PDB entry 6RO4 | electron microscopy, 3.50 A resolution | chains E and D of the 9 polymer chains in the assembly

Chain E:
Name: General transcription factor IIH subunit 3
From: Homo sapiens
UniProt: Q13889 (TF2H3_HUMAN); residues 1-308 here = UniProt positions 1-308
Amino-acid sequence (308 residues; row label = number of the first residue in the row):
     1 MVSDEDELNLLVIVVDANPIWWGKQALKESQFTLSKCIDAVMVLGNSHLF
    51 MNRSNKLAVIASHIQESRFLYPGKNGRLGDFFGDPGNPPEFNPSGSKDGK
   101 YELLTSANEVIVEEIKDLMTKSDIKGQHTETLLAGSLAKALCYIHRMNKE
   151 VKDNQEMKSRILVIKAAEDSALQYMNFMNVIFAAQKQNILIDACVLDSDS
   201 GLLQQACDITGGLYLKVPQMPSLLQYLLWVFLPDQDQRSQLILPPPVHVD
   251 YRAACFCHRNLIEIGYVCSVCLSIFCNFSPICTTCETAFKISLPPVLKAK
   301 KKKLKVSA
Disordered / not traced: 1-7, 74-102, 121-127, 152-156, 286-308
Bound ions: Zn2+ site 1: Cys255, Cys257, His258, Cys276; Zn2+ site 2: Cys268, Cys271, Cys282, Cys285
Swiss-Prot annotation at these positions:
  - zinc finger: Cys268 to Cys285 (C4-type)
What the authors report for this chain:
  - Zn2+ coordination: Cys257, His258

Chain D:
Name: General transcription factor IIH subunit 2
From: Homo sapiens
UniProt: Q13888 (TF2H2_HUMAN); residue numbers follow UniProt; this construct covers 1-395
Amino-acid sequence (395 residues; each row starts with the number of its first residue):
     1 MDEEPERTKRWEGGYERTWEILKEDESGSLKATIEDILFKAKRKRVFEHH
    51 GQVRLGMMRHLYVVVDGSRTMEDQDLKPNRLTCTLKLLEYFVEEYFDQNP
   101 ISQIGIIVTKSKRAEKLTELSGNPRKHITSLKKAVDMTCHGEPSLYNSLS
   151 IAMQTLKHMPGHTSREVLIIFSSLTTCDPSNIYDLIKTLKAAKIRVSVIG
   201 LSAEVRVCTVLARETGGTYHVILDESHYKELLTHHVSPPPASSSSECSLI
   251 RMGFPQHTIASLSDQDAKPSFSMAHLDGNTEPGLTLGGYFCPQCRAKYCE
   301 LPVECKICGLTLVSAPHLARSYHHLFPLDAFQEIPLEEYNGERFCYGCQG
   351 ELKDQHVYVCAVCQNVFCVDCDVFVHDSLHCCPGCIHKIPAPSGV
Disordered / not traced: 1-54, 241-277, 335-342, 351-358, 388-395
Bound ions: Zn2+ site 1: Cys291, Cys294, Cys305, Cys308; Zn2+ site 2: Cys345, Cys348, Cys368, Cys371; Zn2+ site 3: Cys360, Cys363, Cys382, Cys385
Swiss-Prot annotation at these positions:
  - zinc finger: Cys291 to Cys308 (C4-type)
  - modified residue: Tyr95 (Phosphotyrosine)
  - mutagenesis: Cys291 (C291A: Reconstituted TFIIH complex lacks p62 and has no transcriptional activity), Cys308 (C308A: Reconstituted TFIIH complex lacks p62 and has no transcriptional activity), Cys345 (C345A: No effect on the transcriptional activity of the reconstituted TFIIH complex), Cys360 (C360A: No effect on the transcriptional activity of the reconstituted TFIIH complex), Cys363 (C363A: No effect on the transcriptional activity of the reconstituted TFIIH complex), His376 (H376A: No effect on the transcriptional activity of the reconstituted TFIIH complex), His380 (H380A: No effect on the transcriptional activity of the reconstituted TFIIH complex), Cys382 (C382A: No effect on the transcriptional activity of the reconstituted TFIIH complex)

Interface between chain E and chain D:
Pairs across the interface - 77 pairs, chain E then chain D:
  Gln65(E) - His387(D)
  Ser67(E) - His387(D)
  Phe69(E) - Gln349(D)
  Leu132(E) - His387(D)
  Gly135(E) - His387(D)
  Lys139(E) - Tyr346(D)
  Lys139(E) - Gly347(D)
  Leu141(E) - Phe374(D)
  Cys142(E) - Gly347(D)
  Cys142(E) - Phe374(D)  hydrophobic
  Tyr143(E) - Cys348(D)
  His145(E) - Phe374(D)
  Arg146(E) - Cys348(D)  hydrogen bond (side chain-backbone)
  Arg146(E) - Gln349(D)
  Arg146(E) - Gly350(D)
  Lys149(E) - Asp370(D)
  Tyr174(E) - Ala315(D)
  Met175(E) - Tyr322(D)  hydrophobic
  Met175(E) - Phe326(D)  hydrophobic
  Asn176(E) - Cys381(D)  hydrogen bond
  Asn176(E) - Ile386(D)
  Met178(E) - Pro316(D)  hydrophobic
  Asn179(E) - Leu379(D)
  Asn179(E) - Cys381(D)  hydrogen bond
  Val180(E) - Leu379(D)  hydrophobic
  Phe182(E) - Pro316(D)
  Phe182(E) - Ala319(D)  hydrophobic
  Phe182(E) - Arg320(D)
  Ala183(E) - Ser378(D)
  Ala183(E) - Leu379(D)  hydrophobic
  Lys186(E) - Asp377(D)
  Lys186(E) - Ser378(D)  hydrogen bond
  Gln187(E) - Phe374(D)
  Gln205(E) - Pro316(D)
  Ile209(E) - Pro316(D)  hydrophobic
  His248(E) - Leu286(D)
  His248(E) - Gly287(D)
  Val249(E) - Gly287(D)
  Asp250(E) - Leu286(D)
  Tyr251(E) - Leu286(D)
  Tyr251(E) - Tyr289(D)
  Tyr251(E) - Pro316(D)  hydrophobic
  Arg252(E) - Leu286(D)
  Arg252(E) - Ala315(D)
  Ala253(E) - Leu284(D)  hydrophobic
  Ala253(E) - Ala315(D)  hydrophobic
  Phe256(E) - Tyr322(D)  hydrophobic
  Ile262(E) - Leu284(D)
  Glu263(E) - Gly283(D)
  Glu263(E) - Leu284(D)  hydrogen bond (backbone-backbone)
  Glu263(E) - Leu286(D)
  Ile264(E) - Pro292(D)  hydrophobic
  Gly265(E) - Glu281(D)
  Gly265(E) - Pro282(D)
  Tyr266(E) - Thr280(D)
  Tyr266(E) - Glu281(D)
  Val267(E) - Asn279(D)
  Val267(E) - Thr280(D)  hydrogen bond (backbone-backbone)
  Val267(E) - Pro282(D)  hydrophobic
  Cys268(E) - Gly278(D)
  Cys268(E) - Asn279(D)
  Ser269(E) - Met58(D)  hydrogen bond
  Ser269(E) - His162(D)
  Ser269(E) - Gly278(D)
  Ser269(E) - Thr280(D)  hydrogen bond
  Val270(E) - Leu55(D)  hydrogen bond (backbone-backbone)
  Val270(E) - Gly56(D)
  Cys271(E) - Leu325(D)
  Leu272(E) - Pro100(D)  hydrophobic
  Leu272(E) - Leu318(D)
  Leu272(E) - Ser321(D)
  Leu272(E) - Tyr322(D)  hydrogen bond (backbone-side chain)
  Ser273(E) - Tyr322(D)
  Ile274(E) - Leu284(D)  hydrophobic
  Ile274(E) - Tyr322(D)
  Ser279(E) - Asn279(D)
  Ile281(E) - Asn279(D)
Also at the interface, not in a pair above, chain E (50 interface residues in all): Glu66, Ala134, Ala138, Phe275
Also at the interface, not in a pair above, chain D (45 interface residues in all): Met57, Gly288, Gln293, His323, Cys371, His380, Pro383

Overview:
Chain E and chain D form an interface of 50 and 45 residues respectively, with 10 hydrogen bonds. Among the
polar pairs are Arg146(E)-Cys348(D), Asn176(E)-Cys381(D) and Asn179(E)-Cys381(D). The Zn2+ site 1 is built by
Cys255(E), Cys257(E), His258(E) and Cys276(E). UniProt lists 8 mutagenesis sites on chain D. The paper reports
Zn2+ coordination by Cys257(E) and His258(E).
Chain E is General transcription factor IIH subunit 3 and chain D is General transcription factor IIH subunit
2, both from Homo sapiens; the structure, Structure of the core TFIIH-XPA-DNA complex, was determined by
electron microscopy.
